PDB entry 4MTD | X-ray diffraction, 2.50 A resolution | chains D and Z of the 6 polymer chains in the assembly

# Chain D
Name: Zinc uptake regulation protein
From: Escherichia coli
UniProt: P0AC51 (ZUR_ECOLI); numbering as in UniProt (aligned over 1-171)
Sequence (171 residues; each row starts with the number of its first residue):
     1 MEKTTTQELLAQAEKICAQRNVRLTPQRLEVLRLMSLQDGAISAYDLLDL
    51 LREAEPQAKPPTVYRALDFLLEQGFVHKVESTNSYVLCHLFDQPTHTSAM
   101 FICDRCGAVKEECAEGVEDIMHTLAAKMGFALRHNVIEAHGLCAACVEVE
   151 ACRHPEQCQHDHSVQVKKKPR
Unresolved in the structure: 1, 153-171
Metal / ion sites: Zn2+ site 1: His-77, Cys-88, His-96, Glu-111; Zn2+ site 2: Cys-103, Cys-106, Cys-143, Cys-146
From the paper describing this entry:
  - mutagenesis - C88S, C103S: abolished binding to znuABC operator DNA
  - mutagenesis - C103S: abolished binding to Zn2+
  - mutagenesis - C88S: decreased binding to Zn2+
  - binding site for znuABC operator DNA: Arg-23, Thr-25, Gln-27, Arg-28, Ala-44 to Glu-72
  - specificity-determining residues: Tyr-45 (by similarity / conservation)
  - mutagenesis - D49A, R52A: unchanged binding to Zn2+
  - mutagenesis - R52A (K_d2_ = 220 nM): decreased binding to znuABC operator DNA

# Chain Z
Molecule: znuABC operator DNA
Sequence (33 nucleotides; row label = number of the first residue in the row):
     1 TAGTCATGAAATGTTATAATATCACACTTCTCA

# Interface between chain D and chain Z
Contacting residue pairs - 12 pairs, chain D then chain Z:
  Tyr-45(D) / DT20(Z)  base contact
  Tyr-45(D) / DA21(Z)  hydrogen bond to the base
  Pro-60(D) / DT22(Z)  base contact
  Pro-61(D) / DT22(Z)  base contact
  Pro-61(D) / DC23(Z)  base contact
  Tyr-64(D) / DT20(Z)  sugar contact
  Tyr-64(D) / DA21(Z)  hydrogen bond to the phosphate
  Tyr-64(D) / DT22(Z)  base contact
  Arg-65(D) / DA24(Z)  base contact
  Lys-78(D) / DA21(Z)  salt bridge to the phosphate
  Asn-83(D) / DT20(Z)  phosphate contact
  Tyr-85(D) / DA21(Z)  hydrogen bond to the phosphate
Other interface residues (no listed pair), chain D (10 interface residues in all): Ser-43, Ala-44
Other interface residues (no listed pair), chain Z (6 interface residues in all): DC25

# In short
10 residues of chain D and 6 residues of chain Z are in contact; the contacts include 3 hydrogen bonds and 1
salt bridge. Among the polar pairs are Tyr-45(D)/DA21(Z), Tyr-64(D)/DA21(Z) and Tyr-85(D)/DA21(Z). The paper
reports a binding site for znuABC operator DNA at Arg-23(D), Thr-25(D) and Gln-27(D) among others; C88S and
C103S of chain D abolish binding to znuABC operator DNA; 4 substitutions were tested in all.
Chain D is Zinc uptake regulation protein (Escherichia coli) and chain Z is znuABC operator DNA; the
structure, Zinc Uptake Regulator Complexed With Zinc AND DNA, was determined by X-ray diffraction, deposited
together with 4MTE.
